Entry 3Q5S (X-ray diffraction, 3.10 A resolution); this record covers chains A and B.

== Chain A ==
Name: Multidrug-efflux transporter 1 regulator
Source organism: Bacillus subtilis
UniProt: P39075 (BMRR_BACSU); numbering as in UniProt (aligned over 1-278)
Amino-acid sequence (284 residues; each row starts with the number of its first residue):
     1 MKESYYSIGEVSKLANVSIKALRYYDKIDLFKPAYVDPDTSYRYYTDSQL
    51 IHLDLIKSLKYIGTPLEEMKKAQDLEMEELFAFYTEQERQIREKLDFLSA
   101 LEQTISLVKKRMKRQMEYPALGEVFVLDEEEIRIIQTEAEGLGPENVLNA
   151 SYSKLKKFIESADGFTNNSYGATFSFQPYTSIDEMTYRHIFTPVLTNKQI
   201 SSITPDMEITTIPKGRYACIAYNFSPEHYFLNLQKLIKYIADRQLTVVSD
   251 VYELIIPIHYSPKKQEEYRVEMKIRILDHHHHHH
Disordered / not traced: 1-2, 278-284
Construct notes: conflict Leu142 (Ile in P39075), Leu277 (Ala in P39075), Asp278 (Glu in P39075); expression tag (279-284)
Ligand contacts: acetylcholine (ACH): Ile51, Val147, Asn149, Tyr152, Tyr170, Tyr187, Glu253, Ile255, Tyr268
UniProt features mapped onto this chain:
  - DNA-binding region: Ile8 to Lys27 (H-T-H motif)
From the paper describing this entry:
  - binding site for acetylcholine: Val147, Asn149, Glu253, Ile255

== Chain B ==
Molecule: 23 bp promoter DNA
Sequence (23 nucleotides; row label = number of the first residue in the row; note: 2 numbers in that range are skipped by the numbering (no residue carries them; nothing is unmodelled there); numbers below 1 keep their minus sign (DG-12 is residue -12)):
   -12 GACCCTCCCCT
     1 TAGGGGAGGGTC

== Chain A / chain B interface ==
Pairs across the interface (16):
  Ser7(A) - DC-9(B)  hydrogen bond to the phosphate
  Ile8(A) - DC-9(B)  phosphate contact
  Ile8(A) - DC-8(B)  phosphate contact
  Gly9(A) - DC-9(B)  hydrogen bond to the phosphate
  Ile19(A) - DC-9(B)  phosphate contact
  Arg23(A) - DC-9(B)  sugar contact
  Arg23(A) - DC-8(B)  salt bridge to the phosphate
  Arg23(A) - DT-7(B)  base contact
  Thr40(A) - DC-8(B)  sugar contact
  Ser41(A) - DC-8(B)  sugar contact
  Ser41(A) - DT-7(B)  phosphate contact
  Tyr42(A) - DC-10(B)  base contact
  Tyr42(A) - DC-9(B)  sugar contact
  Tyr42(A) - DC-8(B)  sugar contact
  Arg43(A) - DC-8(B)  salt bridge to the phosphate
  Arg43(A) - DT-7(B)  salt bridge to the phosphate
Interface residues without a listed pair, chain A (10 interface residues in all): Glu10

== Summary ==
The interface between chain A and chain B involves 10 residues on one side and 4 on the other; the contacts
include 2 hydrogen bonds and 3 salt bridges. Polar pairs include Ser7(A)-DC-9(B), Gly9(A)-DC-9(B) and
Arg23(A)-DC-8(B). Chain A binds acetylcholine. From the paper: a binding site for acetylcholine at Val147(A),
Asn149(A) and Glu253(A) among others.
Here chain A is Multidrug-efflux transporter 1 regulator (Bacillus subtilis) and chain B is 23 bp promoter
DNA. Entry 3Q5S (Crystal structure of BmrR bound to Acetylcholine) was determined by X-ray diffraction
together with 3Q5R, 3Q1M, 3Q2Y, 3Q3D and 3Q5P from the same study.
